7OTV - chain A; structure by electron microscopy, 3.24 A resolution.

== Chain A ==
Protein: DNA-dependent protein kinase catalytic subunit, DNA-PKcs
Source organism: Homo sapiens
Notes: EC 2.7.11.1
UniProt: P78527 (PRKDC_HUMAN); numbering as in UniProt (aligned over 1-4128)
Chain sequence (4148 residues; each row starts with the number of its first residue; note: 1872 numbers in that range are skipped by the numbering (no residue carries them; nothing is unmodelled there); X marks 20 residues of unknown identity (built as UNK)):
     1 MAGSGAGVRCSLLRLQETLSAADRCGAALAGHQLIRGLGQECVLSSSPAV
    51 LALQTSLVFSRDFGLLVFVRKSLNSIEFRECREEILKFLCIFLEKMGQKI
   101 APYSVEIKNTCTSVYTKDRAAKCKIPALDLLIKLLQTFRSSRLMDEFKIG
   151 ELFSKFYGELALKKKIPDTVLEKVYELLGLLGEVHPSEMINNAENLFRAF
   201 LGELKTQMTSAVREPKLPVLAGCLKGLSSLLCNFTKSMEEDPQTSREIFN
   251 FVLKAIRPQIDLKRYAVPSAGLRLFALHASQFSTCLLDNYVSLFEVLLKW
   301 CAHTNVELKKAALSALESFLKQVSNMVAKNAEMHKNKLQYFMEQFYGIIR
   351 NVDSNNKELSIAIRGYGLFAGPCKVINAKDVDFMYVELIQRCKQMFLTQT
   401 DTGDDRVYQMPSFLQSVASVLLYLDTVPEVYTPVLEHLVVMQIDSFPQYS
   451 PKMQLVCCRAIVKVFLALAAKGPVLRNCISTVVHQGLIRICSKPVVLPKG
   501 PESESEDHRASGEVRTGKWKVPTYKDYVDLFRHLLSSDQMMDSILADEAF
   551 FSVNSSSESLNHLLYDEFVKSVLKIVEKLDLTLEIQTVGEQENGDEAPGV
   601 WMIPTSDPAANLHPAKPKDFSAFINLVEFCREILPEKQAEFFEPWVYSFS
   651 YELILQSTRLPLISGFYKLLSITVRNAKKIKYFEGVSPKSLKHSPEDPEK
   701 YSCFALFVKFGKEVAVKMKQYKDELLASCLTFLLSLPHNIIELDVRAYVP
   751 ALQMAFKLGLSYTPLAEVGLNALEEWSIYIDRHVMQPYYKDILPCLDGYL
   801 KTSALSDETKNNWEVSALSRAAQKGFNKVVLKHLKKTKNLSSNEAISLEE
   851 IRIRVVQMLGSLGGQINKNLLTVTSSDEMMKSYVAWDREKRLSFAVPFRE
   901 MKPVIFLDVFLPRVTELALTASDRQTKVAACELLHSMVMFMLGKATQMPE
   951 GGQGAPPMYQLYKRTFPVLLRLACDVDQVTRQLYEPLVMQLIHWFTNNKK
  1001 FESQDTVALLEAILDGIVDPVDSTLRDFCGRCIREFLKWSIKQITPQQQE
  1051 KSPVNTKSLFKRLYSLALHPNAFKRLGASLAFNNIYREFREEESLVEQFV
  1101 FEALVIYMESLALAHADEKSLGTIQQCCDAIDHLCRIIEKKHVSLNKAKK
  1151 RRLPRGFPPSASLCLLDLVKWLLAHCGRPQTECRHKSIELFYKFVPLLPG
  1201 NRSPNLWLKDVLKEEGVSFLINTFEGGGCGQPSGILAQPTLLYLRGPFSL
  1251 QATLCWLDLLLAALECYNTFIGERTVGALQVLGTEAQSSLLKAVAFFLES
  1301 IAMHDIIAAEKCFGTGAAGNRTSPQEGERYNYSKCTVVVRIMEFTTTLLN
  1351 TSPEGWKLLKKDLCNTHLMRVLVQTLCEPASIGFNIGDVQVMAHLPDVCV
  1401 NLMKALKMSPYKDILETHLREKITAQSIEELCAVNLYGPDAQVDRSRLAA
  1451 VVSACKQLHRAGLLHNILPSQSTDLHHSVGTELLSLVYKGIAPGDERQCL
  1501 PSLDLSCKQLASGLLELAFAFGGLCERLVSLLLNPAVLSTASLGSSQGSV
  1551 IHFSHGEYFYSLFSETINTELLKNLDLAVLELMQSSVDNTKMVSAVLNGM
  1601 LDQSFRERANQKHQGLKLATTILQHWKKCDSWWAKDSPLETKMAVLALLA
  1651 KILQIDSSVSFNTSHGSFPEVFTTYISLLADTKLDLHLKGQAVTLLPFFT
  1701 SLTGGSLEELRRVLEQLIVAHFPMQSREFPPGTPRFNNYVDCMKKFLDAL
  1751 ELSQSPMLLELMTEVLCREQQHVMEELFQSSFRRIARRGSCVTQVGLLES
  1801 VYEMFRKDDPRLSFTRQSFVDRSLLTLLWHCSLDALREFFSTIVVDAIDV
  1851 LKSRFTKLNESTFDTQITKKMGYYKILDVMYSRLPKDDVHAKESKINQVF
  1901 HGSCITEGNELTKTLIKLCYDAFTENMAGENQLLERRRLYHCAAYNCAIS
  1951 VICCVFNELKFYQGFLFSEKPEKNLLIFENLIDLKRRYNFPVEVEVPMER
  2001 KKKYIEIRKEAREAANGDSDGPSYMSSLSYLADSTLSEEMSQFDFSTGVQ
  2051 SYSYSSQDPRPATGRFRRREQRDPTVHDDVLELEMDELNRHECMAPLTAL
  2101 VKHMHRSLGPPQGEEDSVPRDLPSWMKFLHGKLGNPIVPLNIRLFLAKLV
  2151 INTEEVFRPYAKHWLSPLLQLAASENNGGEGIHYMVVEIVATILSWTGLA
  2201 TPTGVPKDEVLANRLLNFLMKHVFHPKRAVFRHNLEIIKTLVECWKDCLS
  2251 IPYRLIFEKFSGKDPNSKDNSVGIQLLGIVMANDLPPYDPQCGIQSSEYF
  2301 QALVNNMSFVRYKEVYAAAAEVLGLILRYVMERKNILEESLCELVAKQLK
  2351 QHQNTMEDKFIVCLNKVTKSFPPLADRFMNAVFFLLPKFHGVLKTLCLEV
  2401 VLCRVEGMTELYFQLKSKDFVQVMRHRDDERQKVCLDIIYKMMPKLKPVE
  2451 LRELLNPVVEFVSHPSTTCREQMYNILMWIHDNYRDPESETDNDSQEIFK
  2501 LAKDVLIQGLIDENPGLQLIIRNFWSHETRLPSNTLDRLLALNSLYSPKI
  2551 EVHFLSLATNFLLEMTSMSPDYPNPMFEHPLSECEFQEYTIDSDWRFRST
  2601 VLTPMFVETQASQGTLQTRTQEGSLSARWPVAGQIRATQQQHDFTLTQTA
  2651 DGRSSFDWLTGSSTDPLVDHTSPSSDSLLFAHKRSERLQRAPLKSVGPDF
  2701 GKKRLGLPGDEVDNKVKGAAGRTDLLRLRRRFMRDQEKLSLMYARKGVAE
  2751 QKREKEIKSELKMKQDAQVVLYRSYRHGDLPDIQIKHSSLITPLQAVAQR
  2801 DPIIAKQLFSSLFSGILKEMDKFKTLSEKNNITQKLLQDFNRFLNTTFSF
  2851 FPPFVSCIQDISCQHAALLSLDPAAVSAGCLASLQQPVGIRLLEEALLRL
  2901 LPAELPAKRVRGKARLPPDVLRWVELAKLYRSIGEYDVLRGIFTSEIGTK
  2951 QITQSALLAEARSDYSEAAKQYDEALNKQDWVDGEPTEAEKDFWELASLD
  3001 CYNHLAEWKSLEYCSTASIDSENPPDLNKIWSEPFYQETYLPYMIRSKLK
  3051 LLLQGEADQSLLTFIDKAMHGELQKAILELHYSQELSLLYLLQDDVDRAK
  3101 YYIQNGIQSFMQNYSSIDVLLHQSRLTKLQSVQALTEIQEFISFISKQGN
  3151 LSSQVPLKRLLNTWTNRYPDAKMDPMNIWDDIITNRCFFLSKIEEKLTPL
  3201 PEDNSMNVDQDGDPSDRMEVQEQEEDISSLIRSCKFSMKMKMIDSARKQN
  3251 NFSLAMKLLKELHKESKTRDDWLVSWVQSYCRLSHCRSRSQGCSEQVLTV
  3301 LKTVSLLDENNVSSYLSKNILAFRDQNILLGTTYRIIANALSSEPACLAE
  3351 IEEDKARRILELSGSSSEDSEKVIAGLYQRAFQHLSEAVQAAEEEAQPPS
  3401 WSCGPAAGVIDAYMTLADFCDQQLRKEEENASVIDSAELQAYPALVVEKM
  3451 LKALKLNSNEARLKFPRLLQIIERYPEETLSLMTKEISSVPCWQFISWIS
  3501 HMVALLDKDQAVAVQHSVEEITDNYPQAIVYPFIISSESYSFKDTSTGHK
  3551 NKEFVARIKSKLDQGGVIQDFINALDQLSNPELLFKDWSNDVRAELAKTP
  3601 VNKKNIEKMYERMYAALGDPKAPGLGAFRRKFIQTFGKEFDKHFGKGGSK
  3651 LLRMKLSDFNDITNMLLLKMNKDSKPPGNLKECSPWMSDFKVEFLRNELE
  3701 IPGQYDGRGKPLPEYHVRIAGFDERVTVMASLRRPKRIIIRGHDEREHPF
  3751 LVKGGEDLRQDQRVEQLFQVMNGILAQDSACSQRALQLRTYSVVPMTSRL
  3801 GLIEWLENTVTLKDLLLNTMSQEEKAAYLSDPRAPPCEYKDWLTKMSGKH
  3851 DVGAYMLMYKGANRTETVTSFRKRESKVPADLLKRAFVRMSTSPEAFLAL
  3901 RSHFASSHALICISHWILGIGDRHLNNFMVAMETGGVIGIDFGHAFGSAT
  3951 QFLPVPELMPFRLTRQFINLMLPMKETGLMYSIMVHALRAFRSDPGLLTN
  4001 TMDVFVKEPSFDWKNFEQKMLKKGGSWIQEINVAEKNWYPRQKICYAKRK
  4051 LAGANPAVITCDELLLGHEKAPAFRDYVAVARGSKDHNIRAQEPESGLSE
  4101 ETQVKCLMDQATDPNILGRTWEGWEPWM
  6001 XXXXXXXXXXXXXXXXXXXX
Disordered / not traced: 1-8, 119-126, 209-216, 499-518, 587-601, 689-696, 806-846, 949-953, 1313-1314, 1542-1548, 1986-2084, 2109-2118, 2579-2782, 2903-2915, 3198-3225, 3397-3404, 3431-3438
Ligand contacts: wortmannin (KWT; (1s,6br,9as,11r,11br)-9a,11b-dimethyl-1-[(methyloxy)methyl]-3,6,9-trioxo-1,6,6b,7,8,9,9a,10,11,11b-decahydro-3H-furo[4, 3,2-de]indeno[4,5-h][2]benzopyran-11-yl acetate): Met3729, Ser3731, Arg3733, Pro3735, Leu3751, Lys3753, Glu3756, Tyr3791, Ile3803, Glu3804, Trp3805, Leu3806, Thr3809, Thr3811, Asn3926, Asn3927, Met3929, Ile3940, Asp3941
Swiss-Prot annotation at these positions:
  - region: Leu1503 to Leu1538 (Interaction with C1D), Glu2737 to Gln2765 (May split the end of the DNA molecule, with the two strands separating around the region), Val3728 to Arg3734 (G-loop), Gly3919 to Asn3927 (Catalytic loop), Gly3939 to Thr3964 (Activation loop)
  - site: Asp2020, Gly2021 (Cleavage)
  - modified residue: Lys117 (N6-acetyllysine), Ser511 (Phosphoserine), Ser687 (Phosphoserine), Lys828 (N6-acetyllysine), Ser841 (Phosphoserine), Ser893 (Phosphoserine), Ser1065 (Phosphoserine), Lys1209 (N6-acetyllysine), Lys1970 (N6-acetyllysine), Ser2056 (Phosphoserine), Lys2259 (N6-acetyllysine), Thr2535 (Phosphothreonine), Thr2609 (Phosphothreonine), Ser2612 (Phosphoserine), Thr2638 (Phosphothreonine), Thr2647 (Phosphothreonine), Ser2789 (Phosphoserine), Ser3205 (Phosphoserine), Lys3241 (N6-acetyllysine), Lys3260 (N6-acetyllysine) and 6 more in UniProt
  - natural variant: Lys263 (K263N: In a lung adenocarcinoma sample), Gly500 (G500S: In a metastatic melanoma sample), Arg1136 (R1136H: In a colorectal adenocarcinoma sample), Arg1447 (R1447M: In a lung squamous cell carcinoma sample), Ala1680 (A1680V: In a metastatic melanoma sample), Ser2810 (S2810N: In a metastatic melanoma sample), Gly2941 (G2941A: In a lung neuroendocrine carcinoma sample), Leu3062 (L3062R: In IMD26), Ala3574 (A3574V: In IMD26)
  - mutagenesis: Leu1510 (L1510P: Loss of interaction with C1D), Glu1516 to Leu1517 (Loss of interaction with C1D), Thr2609 (T2609A: Leads to radiation sensitivity and impaired DSB joining. Gives rise to reduced phosphorylation; when associated with A-2612), Ser2612 (S2612A: Reduced phosphorylation; when associated with A-2609), Thr2638 (T2638A: Alleviates phosphorylation, leaves a fully active enzyme with compromised cellular resistance to ionizing radiation without affecting DNA end joining; when associated with A-2647), Thr2647 (T2647A: Alleviates phosphorylation, leaves a fully active enzyme with compromised cellular resistance to ionizing radiation without affecting DNA end joining; when associated with A-2638)
Reported in the primary citation:
  - binding site for wortmannin: Met3729, Pro3735, Leu3751, Lys3753, Ile3803, Trp3805, Met3929

== In short ==
Chain A binds wortmannin. Curated annotation (UniProt) lists 7 mutagenesis sites. From the paper: a binding
site for wortmannin at Met3729, Pro3735 and Leu3751 among others.
Chain A is DNA-dependent protein kinase catalytic subunit, DNA-PKcs (Homo sapiens); the structure, DNA-PKcs in
complex with wortmannin, was determined by electron microscopy together with 7OTM, 7OTP, 7OTW and 7OTY from
the same study.
